1P3B - chains J and A of the 10 polymer chains in the assembly; structure by X-ray diffraction, 3.00 A resolution.

# Chain J
Molecule: Palindromic 146bp Human Alpha-Satellite DNA fragment
Organism: Homo sapiens
Sequence (146 nucleotides; numbered 147 to 292; the number before each row is that of its first residue):
   147 ATCAATATCC ACCTGCAGAT TCTACCAAAA GTGTATTTGG AAACTGCTCC ATCAAAAGGC
   207 ATGTTCAGCG GAATTCCGCT GAACATGCCT TTTGATGGAG CAGTTTCCAA ATACACTTTT
   267 GGTAGAATCT GCAGGTGGAT ATTGAT

# Chain A
Protein: Histone H3
Organism: Xenopus laevis
Reference sequence: Q7ZT64 (Q7ZT64_9ZZZZ); residues 401-535 here correspond to UniProt positions 2-136 (UniProt number = residue number - 399)
Amino-acid sequence (135 residues; each row starts with the number of its first residue):
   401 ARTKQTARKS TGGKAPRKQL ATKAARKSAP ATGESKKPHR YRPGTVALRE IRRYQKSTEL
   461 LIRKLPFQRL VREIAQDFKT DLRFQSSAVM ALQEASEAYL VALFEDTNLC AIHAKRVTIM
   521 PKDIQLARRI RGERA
Disordered / not traced: 401-436
Sequence notes: conflict Glu434 (Gly35 in Q7ZT64), Ser435 (Val36 in Q7ZT64), Ala502 (Gly103 in Q7ZT64)

# How chain J and chain A interact
Pairs across the interface (31; chain J residue first):
  DA151(J) - Lys437(A)  salt bridge to the phosphate
  DA151(J) - His439(A)  phosphate contact
  DT152(J) - His439(A)  phosphate contact
  DT152(J) - Tyr441(A)  hydrogen bond to the phosphate
  DA153(J) - Tyr441(A)  sugar contact
  DA153(J) - Arg449(A)  phosphate contact
  DT154(J) - Arg449(A)  phosphate contact
  DA228(J) - Pro443(A)  phosphate contact
  DA228(J) - Gly444(A)  hydrogen bond to the phosphate
  DA229(J) - Arg440(A)  hydrogen bond to the base
  DA229(J) - Tyr441(A)  sugar contact
  DA229(J) - Arg442(A)  sugar contact
  DA229(J) - Pro443(A)  phosphate contact
  DA229(J) - Gly444(A)  hydrogen bond to the phosphate
  DA229(J) - Thr445(A)  hydrogen bond to the phosphate
  DA229(J) - Val446(A)  hydrogen bond to the phosphate
  DA229(J) - Ala447(A)  hydrogen bond to the phosphate
  DC230(J) - His439(A)  phosphate contact
  DC230(J) - Arg440(A)  hydrogen bond to the sugar
  DC230(J) - Tyr441(A)  hydrogen bond to the phosphate
  DC230(J) - Val446(A)  phosphate contact
  DT237(J) - Arg463(A)  phosphate contact
  DT237(J) - Leu465(A)  phosphate contact
  DT237(J) - Pro466(A)  phosphate contact
  DT237(J) - Arg469(A)  salt bridge to the phosphate
  DT238(J) - Arg463(A)  phosphate contact
  DT238(J) - Lys464(A)  hydrogen bond to the phosphate
  DT238(J) - Leu465(A)  hydrogen bond to the phosphate
  DA245(J) - Arg483(A)  hydrogen bond to the sugar
  DG246(J) - Asp481(A)  phosphate contact
  DG246(J) - Arg483(A)  salt bridge to the phosphate
Also at the interface, not in a pair above, chain J (15 interface residues in all): DA150, DA219, DG227, DT236
Also at the interface, not in a pair above, chain A (21 interface residues in all): Glu450, Lys515, Thr518

# Overview
15 residues of chain J and 21 residues of chain A are in contact; the contacts include 12 hydrogen bonds and 3
salt bridges. Among the polar pairs are DA229(J)-Arg440(A), DC230(J)-Arg440(A) and DA245(J)-Arg483(A).
Chain J is Palindromic 146bp Human Alpha-Satellite DNA fragment (Homo sapiens) and chain A is Histone H3
(Xenopus laevis); the structure, Crystallographic Studies of Nucleosome Core Particles containing Histone
'Sin' Mutants, was determined by X-ray diffraction together with 1P34, 1P3A, 1P3F, 1P3G, 1P3I, 1P3K and 4
further entries from the same study.
